7YEH - chains A and C of the 4 polymer chains in the assembly; structure by electron microscopy, 3.92 A resolution.

== Chain A ==
Molecule: UDP-N-acetylglucosamine--peptide N-acetylglucosaminyltransferase 110 kDa subunit
Source organism: Homo sapiens
Notes: EC 2.4.1.255
UniProt: O15294 (OGT1_HUMAN); residue numbers follow UniProt; this construct covers 1-1046
Chain sequence (1052 residues; numbered 1 to 1052; the number before each row is that of its first residue):
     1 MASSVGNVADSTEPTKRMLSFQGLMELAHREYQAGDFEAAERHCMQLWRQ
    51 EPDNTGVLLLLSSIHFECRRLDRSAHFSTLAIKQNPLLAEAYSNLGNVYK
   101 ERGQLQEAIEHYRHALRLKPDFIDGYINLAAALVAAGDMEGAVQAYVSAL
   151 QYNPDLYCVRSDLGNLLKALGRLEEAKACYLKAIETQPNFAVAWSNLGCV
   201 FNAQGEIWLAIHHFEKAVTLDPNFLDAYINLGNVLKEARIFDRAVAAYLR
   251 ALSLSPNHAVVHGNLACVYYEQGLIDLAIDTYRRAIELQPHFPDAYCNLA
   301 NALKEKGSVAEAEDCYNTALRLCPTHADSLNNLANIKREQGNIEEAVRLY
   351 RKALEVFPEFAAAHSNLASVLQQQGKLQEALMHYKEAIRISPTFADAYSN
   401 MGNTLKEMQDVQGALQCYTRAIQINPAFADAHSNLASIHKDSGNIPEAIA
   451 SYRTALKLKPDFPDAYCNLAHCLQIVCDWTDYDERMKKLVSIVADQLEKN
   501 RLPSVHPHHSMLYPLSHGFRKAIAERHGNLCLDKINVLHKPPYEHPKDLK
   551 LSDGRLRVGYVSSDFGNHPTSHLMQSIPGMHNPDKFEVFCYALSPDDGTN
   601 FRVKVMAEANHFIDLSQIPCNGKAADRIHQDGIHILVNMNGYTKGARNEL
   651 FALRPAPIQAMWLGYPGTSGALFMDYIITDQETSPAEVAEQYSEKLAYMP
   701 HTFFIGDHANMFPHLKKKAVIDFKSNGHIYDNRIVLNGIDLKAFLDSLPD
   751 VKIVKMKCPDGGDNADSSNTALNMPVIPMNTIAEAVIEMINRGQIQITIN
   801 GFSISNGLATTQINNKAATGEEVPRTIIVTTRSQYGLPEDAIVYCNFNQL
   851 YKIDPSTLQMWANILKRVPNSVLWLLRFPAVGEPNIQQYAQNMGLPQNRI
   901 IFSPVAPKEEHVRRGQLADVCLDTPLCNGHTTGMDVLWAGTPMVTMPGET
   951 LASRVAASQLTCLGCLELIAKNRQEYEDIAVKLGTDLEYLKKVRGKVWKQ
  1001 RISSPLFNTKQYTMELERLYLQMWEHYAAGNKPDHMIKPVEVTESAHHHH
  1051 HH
Unresolved in the structure: 1-19, 1040-1052
Differences from the reference sequence: conflict Met25 (Ala in O15294), Glu67 (Gln in O15294); expression tag (1047-1052)
UniProt features mapped onto this chain:
  - region: Lys991 to Lys1010 (Required for phosphatidylinositol 3,4,5-triphosphate binding)
  - motif: Asp464 to Tyr466 (DFP motif), Lys487 to Pro503 (Nuclear localization signal)
  - active site: His508 (Proton acceptor)
  - binding site (UDP): Gln849, Lys852, Ala906 to Lys908, His911 to Arg914, His930 to Thr932, Asp935
  - modified residue: Ala2 (N-acetylalanine), Ser3 (Phosphoserine), Ser4 (Phosphoserine), Ser20 (Phosphoserine), Thr454 (Phosphothreonine), Tyr989 (Phosphotyrosine)
  - glycosylation (O-linked (GlcNAc) serine): Ser3, Ser4, Ser399
  - natural variant: Leu254 (L254F: In XLID106), Arg284 (R284P: In XLID106), Ala319 (A319T: In XLID106; uncertain significance), Leu538 (L538P: Found in a renal cell carcinoma sample)
  - mutagenesis: Trp208 to Ile211 (Abolished homooligomerization), Trp208 (W208E: Abolishes homodimerization of the TPR domain. Slightly reduced enzyme activity; when associated with D-211), Ile211 (I211D: Abolishes homodimerization of the TPR domain. Slightly reduced enzyme activity; when associated with E-208), Ser391 (S391A: Reduced autoglycosylation), Thr393 (T393V: Reduced autoglycosylation), Ser399 (S399A: Reduced autoglycosylation. Reduced localization to the nucleus), Thr404 (T404V: Reduced autoglycosylation), Thr454 (T454A: Abolished phosphorylation by AMPK. Does not affect ability to regulate mTORC1; T454E: Affects substrate selectivity. Mimics phosphorylation; does not affect ability to regulate mTORC1), Asp461 to Pro463 (Impaired localization to the nucleus), His508 (H508A: Loss of enzyme activity. Moderate increase in KMT2E ubiquitination. Moderate increase in KMT2E ubiquitination; when associated with A-508), His568 (H568A: Reduces enzyme activity by about 95%. Moderate increase in KMT2E ubiquitination; when associated with A-508), His911 (H911A: Reduces enzyme activity by over 90%)
Residues lining bound ligands:
  - N-acetylglucosamine (NAG; 2-acetamido-2-deoxy-beta-D-glucopyranose): His508, His568, Pro569, Thr570, Leu573, Leu663, Gly664, Tyr665, Pro666, His930, Thr931
  - UDP (uridine-5'-diphosphate): Pro569, Gln849, Lys852, Leu876, Phe878, Val905, Ala906, Lys908, His911, Arg914, Gly929, His930, Thr931, Thr932, Asp935
What the authors report for this chain:
  - binding site for N-acetylglucosamine: His508, His930
  - disease-associated variants - L254F, A259T, R284P, A319T, E339G (citing earlier work)
  - binding site for UDP: Val905 to Pro907
  - mutagenesis - W208A/L209A/I211A/H212A: abolished binding to UDP-N-acetylglucosamine--peptide N-acetylglucosaminyltransferase 110 kDa subunit (chain A)
  - mutagenesis - K852M: abolished catalytic activity on TAB1

== Chain C ==
Molecule: Protein O-GlcNAcase
Source organism: Homo sapiens
Notes: EC 3.2.1.169
UniProt: O60502 (OGA_HUMAN); residues 1-916 here = UniProt positions 1-916
Chain sequence (916 residues; each row starts with the number of its first residue):
     1 MVQKESQATLEERESELSSNPAASAGASLEPPAAPAPGEDNPAGAGGAAV
    51 AGAAGGARRFLCGVVEGFYGRPWVMEQRKELFRRLQKWELNTYLYAPKDD
   101 YKHRMFWREMYSVEEAEQLMTLISAAREYEIEFIYAISPGLDITFSNPKE
   151 VSTLKRKLDQVSQFGCRSFALLFDDIDHNMCAADKEVFSSFAHAQVSITN
   201 EIYQYLGEPETFLFCPTEYCGTFCYPNVSQSPYLRTVGEKLLPGIEVLWT
   251 GPKVVSKEIPVESIEEVSKIIKRAPVIWDNIHANDYDQKRLFLGPYKGRS
   301 TELIPRLKGVLTNPNCEFEANYVAIHTLATWYKSNMNGVRKDVVMTDSED
   351 STVSIQIKLENEGSDEDIETDVLYSPQMALKLALTEWLQEFGVPHQYSSR
   401 QVAHSGAKASVVDGTPLVAAPSLNATTVVTTVYQEPIMSQGAALSGEPTT
   451 LTKEEEKKQPDEEPMDMVVEKQEETDHKNDNQILSEIVEAKMAEELKPMD
   501 TDKESIAESKSPEMSMQEDCISDIAPMQTDEQTNKEQFVPGPNEKPLYTA
   551 EPVTLEDLQLLADLFYLPYEHGPKGAQMLREFQWLRANSSVVSVNCKGKD
   601 SEKIEEWRSRAAKFEEMCGLVMGMFTRLSNCANRTILYDMYSYVWDIKSI
   651 MSMVKSFVQWLGCRSHSSAQFLIGDQEPWAFRGGLAGEFQRLLPIDGAND
   701 LFFQPPPLTPTSKVYTIRPYFPKDEASVYKICREMYDDGVGLPFQSQPDL
   751 IGDKLVGGLLSLSLDYCFVLEDEDGICGYALGTVDVTPFIKKCKISWIPF
   801 MQEKYTKPNGDKELSEAEKIMLSFHEEQEVLPETFLANFPSLIKMDIHKK
   851 VTDPSVAKSMMACLLSSLKANGSRGAFCEVRPDDKRILEFYSKLGCFEIA
   901 KMEGFPKDVVILGRSL
Unresolved in the structure: 1-58, 334-374, 444-916
Residues lining bound ligands: UDP (uridine-5'-diphosphate): Ala403, His404, Ser405
What the authors report for this chain:
  - binding site for UDP: Ala403, His404, Ser405
  - post-translational modification sites: Ser405
  - binding site for N-acetylglucosamine: Ser405
  - catalytic residues: Asp174, Asp175 (citing earlier work)
  - mutagenesis - D175N: abolished catalytic activity on G-TAB1

== Chain A / chain C interface ==
Contacting residue pairs - 110 pairs, chain A then chain C:
  His29(A) - Met438(C)  hydrogen bond (side chain-backbone)
  Tyr32(A) - Met438(C)  hydrogen bond
  Gly56(A) - Ser439(C)
  Leu60(A) - Met438(C)  hydrophobic
  Ser63(A) - Pro436(C)
  Ser63(A) - Met438(C)  hydrogen bond
  Phe66(A) - Gln434(C)
  Glu67(A) - Tyr433(C)
  Arg69(A) - Tyr433(C)  hydrogen bond
  Glu90(A) - Ile437(C)
  Asn94(A) - Pro436(C)
  Asn97(A) - Gln434(C)  hydrogen bond
  Lys100(A) - Gln434(C)  hydrogen bond
  Asn128(A) - Gln434(C)  hydrogen bond
  Asn128(A) - Glu435(C)  hydrogen bond (side chain-backbone)
  Cys158(A) - Thr430(C)
  Ser161(A) - Thr430(C)
  Asp162(A) - Val429(C)
  Asp162(A) - Thr430(C)
  Asp162(A) - Thr431(C)
  Asn165(A) - Val428(C)  hydrogen bond (side chain-backbone)
  Asn165(A) - Val429(C)
  Val192(A) - Val428(C)  hydrophobic
  Ser195(A) - Val428(C)
  Asn196(A) - Val428(C)  hydrogen bond (side chain-backbone)
  Cys199(A) - Thr426(C)  hydrogen bond (side chain-backbone)
  Asn202(A) - Thr426(C)
  Phe224(A) - Val428(C)  hydrophobic
  Asp226(A) - Val428(C)
  Asn230(A) - Thr426(C)
  Asn233(A) - Leu423(C)  hydrogen bond (side chain-backbone)
  Asn233(A) - Asn424(C)  hydrogen bond
  Glu237(A) - Asn424(C)  hydrogen bond
  Asn264(A) - Leu423(C)  hydrogen bond (side chain-backbone)
  Asn264(A) - Asn424(C)
  Asn298(A) - Ala420(C)
  Asn301(A) - Val418(C)  hydrogen bond (side chain-backbone)
  Asp328(A) - Val418(C)
  Asp328(A) - Ala419(C)
  Asp328(A) - Ala420(C)
  Asn331(A) - Val418(C)
  Asn332(A) - Val418(C)  hydrogen bond (side chain-backbone)
  Asn335(A) - Thr415(C)
  Asn335(A) - Pro416(C)
  Arg338(A) - Thr415(C)
  Phe360(A) - Val418(C)  hydrophobic
  Ala362(A) - Val418(C)  hydrophobic
  Asn366(A) - Pro416(C)
  Gln372(A) - Asp413(C)
  Lys385(A) - Gly221(C)
  Lys385(A) - Thr222(C)  hydrogen bond (side chain-backbone)
  Lys385(A) - Tyr225(C)
  Lys385(A) - Pro226(C)
  Glu386(A) - Tyr225(C)
  Arg389(A) - Tyr225(C)  hydrogen bond
  Thr393(A) - Asn179(C)
  Asn400(A) - Asp413(C)
  Asn403(A) - Val411(C)
  Asn403(A) - Val412(C)  hydrogen bond (side chain-backbone)
  Asn403(A) - Asp413(C)
  Lys406(A) - Val411(C)
  Val411(A) - Val255(C)  hydrophobic
  Gln412(A) - Val255(C)
  Gln412(A) - Tyr286(C)
  Gln412(A) - Asp287(C)
  Gly413(A) - Val254(C)
  Leu415(A) - Tyr286(C)
  Gln416(A) - Tyr219(C)
  Gln416(A) - Thr222(C)
  Gln416(A) - Phe223(C)
  Arg420(A) - Asp175(C)
  Arg420(A) - Ile176(C)
  Arg420(A) - His178(C)  hydrogen bond
  Arg420(A) - Thr217(C)
  Arg420(A) - Phe223(C)
  Gln423(A) - Asp175(C)
  Gln423(A) - Ile176(C)
  Asn434(A) - Val411(C)
  Asn434(A) - Val412(C)
  Ser437(A) - Ala409(C)
  Ser437(A) - Val411(C)
  Asp441(A) - Ala409(C)
  Ser442(A) - Asp287(C)  hydrogen bond
  Ser442(A) - Lys289(C)  hydrogen bond (backbone-side chain)
  Gly443(A) - Lys289(C)
  Gly443(A) - Arg400(C)
  Asp464(A) - Val412(C)
  Asn468(A) - Ser410(C)
  His506(A) - Lys408(C)
  His508(A) - Ser405(C)
  His508(A) - Ala407(C)
  His509(A) - Ala407(C)
  His568(A) - His404(C)
  His568(A) - Ser405(C)
  Lys644(A) - Gly406(C)  hydrogen bond (backbone-backbone)
  Lys644(A) - Ala407(C)
  Lys644(A) - Lys408(C)
  Leu808(A) - Gln396(C)  hydrogen bond (backbone-side chain)
  Thr811(A) - Gln396(C)
  Thr811(A) - Tyr397(C)
  Gln812(A) - Trp387(C)
  Gln812(A) - Leu388(C)
  Gln812(A) - Tyr397(C)  hydrogen bond
  Asn815(A) - Tyr397(C)
  Gln849(A) - His404(C)
  Val905(A) - Ser398(C)  hydrogen bond (backbone-side chain)
  Val905(A) - Val402(C)  hydrophobic
  Ala906(A) - Ser398(C)
  Pro907(A) - Gln396(C)
  Pro907(A) - Ser398(C)
Interface residues without a listed pair, chain A (94 interface residues in all): Leu59, Glu101, Ala131, Val234, Asp294, His326, Ser365, Pro392, Phe394, Tyr398, Leu405, Gln409, Tyr418, Thr419, Ser433, Asn444, Phe462, Asn567, Pro569, Thr643, Ala809
Interface residues without a listed pair, chain C (64 interface residues in all): Asp174, Cys224, Lys253, Arg290, Ala403, Gly414, Leu417, Pro421, Ser422, Ala425, Thr427, Gln440
From the paper, about this interface:
  - interface residues, chain A: Asn94(A), Asn97(A), Asn128(A), Asn165(A), Asn196(A), Asn230(A), Asn264(A), Asn298(A), Asn332(A), Asn366(A), Lys385(A), Arg389(A), Asn400(A), Asn403(A), Val411(A), Gln412(A), Asn434(A), Asn468(A), Thr811(A), Gln812(A), Val905(A)
  - interface residues, chain C: Asp174(C), Asp175(C), Val255(C), Tyr286(C), Asp287(C), Trp387(C), Pro394(C), Gln396(C), Arg400(C), Lys408(C), Ser410(C), Asp413(C)

== Overview ==
Chain A and chain C form an interface of 94 and 64 residues respectively, with 27 hydrogen bonds. Polar pairs
include His29(A)-Met438(C), Tyr32(A)-Met438(C) and Ser63(A)-Met438(C). From the paper: catalytic residues
Asp174(C) and Asp175(C); W208A/L209A/I211A/H212A of chain A abolish binding to
UDP-N-acetylglucosamine--peptide N-acetylglucosaminyltransferase 110 kDa subunit (chain A); 3 substitutions
were tested in all.
Here chain A is UDP-N-acetylglucosamine--peptide N-acetylglucosaminyltransferase 110 kDa subunit and chain C
is Protein O-GlcNAcase, both from Homo sapiens. Entry 7YEH (Cryo-EM structure of human OGT-OGA complex) was
determined by electron microscopy, deposited together with 7YEA.
